Entry 9E1P (electron microscopy, 3.25 A resolution); this record covers chains C and I of the 11 polymer chains in the assembly.

[Chain C]
Name: Histone H2A type 1
From: Xenopus laevis
Reference sequence: P06897 (H2A1_XENLA); residues 0-129 here correspond to UniProt positions 1-130 (UniProt number = residue number + 1)
Amino-acid sequence (130 residues; each row starts with the number of its first residue; numbering starts at 0):
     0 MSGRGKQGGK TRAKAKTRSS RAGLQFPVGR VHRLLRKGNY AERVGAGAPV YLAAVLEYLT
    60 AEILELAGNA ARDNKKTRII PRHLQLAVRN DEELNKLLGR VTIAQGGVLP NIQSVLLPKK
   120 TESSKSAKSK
Not modelled in the structure: 0-9, 119-129
Sequence notes: conflict Arg99 (Gly100 in P06897), Ser123 (Ala124 in P06897)

[Chain I]
Molecule: 152-nt DNA strand
From: Homo sapiens
Sequence (152 nucleotides; numbered -75 to 76; the number before each row is that of its first residue; numbers below 1 keep their minus sign (DG-75 is residue -75)):
   -75 GCACAGGATG TATATATCTG ACACGTGCCT GGAGACTAGG GAGTAATCCC CTTGGCGGTT
   -15 AAAACGCGGG GGACAGCGCG TACGTGCGTT TAAGCGGTGC TAGAGCTGTC TACGACCAAT
    45 TGAGCGGCCT CGGCACCGGG ATTCTCCAGG GC

[Chain C / chain I interface]
Residue-residue contacts (16; chain C residue first):
  Arg11(C) - DT45(I)  hydrogen bond to the sugar
  Lys13(C) - DA47(I)  salt bridge to the phosphate
  Arg29(C) - DC49(I)  phosphate contact
  Arg29(C) - DG50(I)  salt bridge to the phosphate
  Glu41(C) - DC40(I)  phosphate contact
  Arg42(C) - DA39(I)  hydrogen bond to the sugar
  Arg42(C) - DC40(I)  phosphate contact
  Val43(C) - DA39(I)  sugar contact
  Val43(C) - DC40(I)  hydrogen bond to the phosphate
  Gly44(C) - DA39(I)  phosphate contact
  Ala45(C) - DA39(I)  hydrogen bond to the phosphate
  Lys75(C) - DA59(I)  phosphate contact
  Thr76(C) - DC58(I)  phosphate contact
  Thr76(C) - DA59(I)  hydrogen bond to the phosphate
  Arg77(C) - DC58(I)  sugar contact
  Arg77(C) - DA59(I)  hydrogen bond to the phosphate
Interface residues without a listed pair, chain C (12 interface residues in all): His31
Interface residues without a listed pair, chain I (9 interface residues in all): DC60

[Summary]
The interface between chain C and chain I involves 12 residues on one side and 9 on the other, with 6 hydrogen
bonds and 2 salt bridges. Among the polar pairs are Arg11(C)-DT45(I), Arg42(C)-DA39(I) and Val43(C)-DC40(I).
Chain C is Histone H2A type 1 (Xenopus laevis) and chain I is a 152-nt DNA strand (Homo sapiens); the
structure, Snf2h bound nucleosome complex - ClassB2, was determined by electron microscopy, deposited together
with 9E1L, 9E1M, 9E1N, 9E1O, 9E1Q, 9E1R and 4 further entries.
